4EAI - chains B and C of the 3 polymer chains in the assembly; structure by X-ray diffraction, 2.29 A resolution.

[Chain B]
Name: 5'-AMP-activated protein kinase subunit beta-2
Source organism: Homo sapiens
UniProtKB: O43741 (AAKB2_HUMAN); residues 189-272 here = UniProt positions 189-272
Amino-acid sequence (85 residues; numbered 188 to 272; the number before each row is that of its first residue):
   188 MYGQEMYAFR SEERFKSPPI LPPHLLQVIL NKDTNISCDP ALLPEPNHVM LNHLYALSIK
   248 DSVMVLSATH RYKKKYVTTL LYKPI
Unresolved in the structure: 188-203, 219-235, 272
Differences from the reference sequence: expression tag (188)
Swiss-Prot annotation at these positions:
  - mutagenesis: His235 (H235A: Results in an AMPK enzyme that is activable by phosphorylation but has significantly increased rate of dephosphorylation in phosphatase assays)

[Chain C]
Name: 5'-AMP-activated protein kinase subunit gamma-1
Source organism: Rattus norvegicus
UniProtKB: P80385 (AAKG1_RAT); numbering as in UniProt (aligned over 1-330)
Amino-acid sequence (330 residues; row label = number of the first residue in the row):
     1 MESVAAESAP APENEHSQET PESNSSVYTT FMKSHRCYDL IPTSSKLVVF DTSLQVKKAF
    61 FALVTNGVRA APLWDSKKQS FVGMLTITDF INILHRYYKS ALVQIYELEE HKIETWREVY
   121 LQDSFKPLVC ISPNASLFDA VSSLIRNKIH RLPVIDPESG NTLYILTHKR ILKFLKLFIT
   181 EFPKPEFMSK SLEELQIGTY ANIAMVRTTT PVYVALGIFV QHRVSALPVV DEKGRVVDIY
   241 SKFDVINLAA EKTYNNLDVS VTKALQHRSH YFEGVLKCYL HETLEAIINR LVEAEVHRLV
   301 VVDEHDVVKG IVSLSDILQA LVLTGGEKKP
Unresolved in the structure: 1-25, 121-125, 251-255, 325-330
Small-molecule neighbours:
  - adenosine monophosphate (AMP), molecule 1: Arg69, Lys169, Ile239, Ser241, Phe243, Asp244, Arg268, Phe272, Gly274, Val275, Leu276, Val296, His297, Arg298, Leu299, Val300
  - adenosine monophosphate (AMP), molecule 2: Met84, Thr86, Thr88, Asp89, Lys126, Pro127, Leu128, Val129, Lys148, Ile149, His150, Arg151, Leu152, Pro153, Lys242
  - adenosine monophosphate (AMP), molecule 3: His150, Gly198, Thr199, Asn202, Ile203, Ala204, Val224, Ser225, Ala226, Leu227, Pro228, His297, Ile311, Ser313, Ser315, Asp316
Swiss-Prot annotation at these positions:
  - motif: Leu137 to Glu158 (AMPK pseudosubstrate)
  - binding site (ADP): Arg69, Met84 to Asp89, Val129, His150, Arg151, Lys169, Ser241 to Asp244, Arg268, Leu276, His297, Arg298
  - binding site (AMP): Arg69, Met84 to Asp89, Val129, His150, Arg151, Lys169, Thr199, Ala204, Ser225, Ala226, Ser241 to Asp244, Arg268, Leu276, His297, Arg298, Ser313 to Asp316
  - binding site (ATP): Arg69, Met84 to Asp89, Val129, His150, Arg151, Lys169, Ser241 to Asp244, Arg268, Leu276, His297, Arg298
  - modified residue: Ser260 (Phosphoserine), Thr262 (Phosphothreonine), Ser269 (Phosphoserine)

[How chain B and chain C interact]
Pairs across the interface (34; chain B residue first):
  Asp248(B) - Lys58(C)  salt bridge
  Tyr259(B) - Tyr38(C)  hydrophobic
  Tyr259(B) - Pro133(C)
  Tyr259(B) - Asp156(C)
  Tyr259(B) - Leu163(C)  hydrophobic
  Lys260(B) - Tyr38(C)
  Lys261(B) - Tyr38(C)  hydrogen bond (backbone-side chain)
  Lys262(B) - Tyr38(C)  hydrogen bond (side chain-backbone)
  Lys262(B) - Ile41(C)  hydrogen bond (side chain-backbone)
  Lys262(B) - Pro42(C)
  Lys262(B) - Thr43(C)
  Tyr263(B) - Thr43(C)  hydrogen bond (backbone-backbone)
  Tyr263(B) - Ser44(C)
  Tyr263(B) - Ser45(C)  hydrogen bond (backbone-backbone)
  Val264(B) - Ser45(C)
  Val264(B) - Leu47(C)  hydrophobic
  Val264(B) - Leu163(C)
  Thr265(B) - Ser45(C)  hydrogen bond (backbone-backbone)
  Thr265(B) - Lys46(C)
  Thr265(B) - Leu47(C)  hydrogen bond (backbone-backbone)
  Thr266(B) - Leu47(C)
  Leu267(B) - Leu47(C)  hydrogen bond (backbone-backbone)
  Leu267(B) - Val48(C)
  Leu267(B) - Val49(C)  hydrogen bond (backbone-backbone)
  Leu267(B) - Asn66(C)
  Leu268(B) - Val49(C)
  Tyr269(B) - Val49(C)  hydrogen bond (backbone-backbone)
  Tyr269(B) - Phe50(C)  hydrophobic
  Tyr269(B) - Asp51(C)  hydrogen bond (backbone-backbone)
  Tyr269(B) - Leu54(C)  hydrophobic
  Tyr269(B) - Ala62(C)
  Tyr269(B) - Asn66(C)  hydrogen bond
  Pro271(B) - Ser53(C)
  Pro271(B) - Leu54(C)
Also at the interface, not in a pair above, chain B (15 interface residues in all): Val250, Lys270
Also at the interface, not in a pair above, chain C (23 interface residues in all): Asp39, Asn134, Thr162

[Summary]
15 residues of chain B face 23 of chain C across their interface; the contacts include 12 hydrogen bonds and 1
salt bridge. Polar pairs include Asp248(B)-Lys58(C), Lys261(B)-Tyr38(C) and Lys262(B)-Tyr38(C). Chain C binds
3 copies of adenosine monophosphate.
Here chain B is 5'-AMP-activated protein kinase subunit beta-2 (Homo sapiens) and chain C is 5'-AMP-activated
protein kinase subunit gamma-1 (Rattus norvegicus). Entry 4EAI (Co-crystal structure of an AMPK core with AMP)
was determined by X-ray diffraction together with 4EAG, 4EAJ, 4EAK and 4EAL from the same study.
